PDB entry 7ZMR | X-ray diffraction, 3.30 A resolution | chains A and K

== Chain A ==
Molecule: ATP-dependent DNA helicase Q5
Source organism: Homo sapiens
Notes: EC 3.6.4.12
Reference sequence: O94762 (RECQ5_HUMAN); residue numbers follow UniProt; this construct covers 11-453
Chain sequence (445 residues; row label = number of the first residue in the row):
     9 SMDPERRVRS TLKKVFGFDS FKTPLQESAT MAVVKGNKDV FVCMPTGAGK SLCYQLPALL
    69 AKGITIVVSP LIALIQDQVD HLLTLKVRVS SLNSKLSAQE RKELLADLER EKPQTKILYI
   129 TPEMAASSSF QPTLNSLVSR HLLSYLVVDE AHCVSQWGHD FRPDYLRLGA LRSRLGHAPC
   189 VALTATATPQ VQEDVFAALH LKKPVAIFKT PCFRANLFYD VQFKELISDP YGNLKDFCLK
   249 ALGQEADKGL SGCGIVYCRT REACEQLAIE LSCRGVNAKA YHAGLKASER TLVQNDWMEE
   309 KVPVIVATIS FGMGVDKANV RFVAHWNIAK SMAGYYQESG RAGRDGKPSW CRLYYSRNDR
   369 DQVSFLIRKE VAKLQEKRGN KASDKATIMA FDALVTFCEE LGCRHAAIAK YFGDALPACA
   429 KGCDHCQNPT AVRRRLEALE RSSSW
Unresolved in the structure: 9-11, 452-453
Differences from the reference sequence: expression tag (9-10)
Metal / ion sites: Zn2+: Cys411, Cys427, Cys431, Cys434

== Chain K ==
Molecule: Gluebody G2*-011
Source organism: Lama glama
Chain sequence (127 residues; row label = number of the first residue in the row; numbers below 1 keep their minus sign (Ser-2 is residue -2)):
    -2 SMAQVQLVEN GGGCVQAGGS LKLSCAASGS IFSINRMTWY RQAPGKEREW VAAITSGGST
    58 NYAYSVKGRF TISRDNAKNT VYLQMNSLKP EDTAVYYCEA YGTYTLAPTG EGEYDDYWGQ
   118 GTQVTVS
Unresolved in the structure: -2 to 0
Disulfides: Cys22-Cys95

== Interface between chain A and chain K ==
Pairs across the interface (43; chain A residue first):
  Leu33(A) - Thr106(K)
  Leu33(A) - Gly107(K)
  Leu33(A) - Glu108(K)
  Ser36(A) - Glu108(K)  hydrogen bond
  Pro197(A) - Phe29(K)  hydrophobic
  Gln200(A) - Tyr101(K)  hydrogen bond
  Glu201(A) - Asn32(K)  hydrogen bond
  Glu201(A) - Gly99(K)
  Glu201(A) - Tyr111(K)  hydrogen bond
  Phe204(A) - Tyr111(K)  hydrophobic
  Lys211(A) - Tyr98(K)
  Lys211(A) - Tyr111(K)
  Lys211(A) - Asp112(K)
  Lys211(A) - Asp113(K)  salt bridge
  Pro212(A) - Glu110(K)
  Pro212(A) - Tyr111(K)
  Pro212(A) - Asp112(K)
  Val213(A) - Gly109(K)
  Val213(A) - Glu110(K)
  Val213(A) - Tyr111(K)  hydrogen bond (backbone-backbone)
  Ala214(A) - Gly109(K)
  Ile215(A) - Tyr101(K)  hydrophobic
  Ile215(A) - Gly107(K)
  Ile215(A) - Glu108(K)
  Ile215(A) - Gly109(K)  hydrogen bond (backbone-backbone)
  Ile215(A) - Tyr111(K)
  Phe216(A) - Gly107(K)
  Phe216(A) - Glu108(K)
  Lys217(A) - Tyr101(K)
  Lys217(A) - Gly107(K)  hydrogen bond (backbone-backbone)
  Pro219(A) - Pro105(K)
  Pro219(A) - Thr106(K)
  Pro219(A) - Gly107(K)
  Lys418(A) - Phe29(K)
  Gly421(A) - Phe29(K)
  Gly421(A) - Tyr101(K)  hydrogen bond (backbone-side chain)
  Gly421(A) - Leu103(K)
  Asp422(A) - Phe29(K)
  Asp422(A) - Leu103(K)
  Ala423(A) - Leu103(K)
  Ala423(A) - Ala104(K)
  Ala423(A) - Pro105(K)
  Leu424(A) - Pro105(K)
Other interface residues (no listed pair), chain A (21 interface residues in all): Lys46, Ala417

== In short ==
Chain A and chain K form an interface of 21 and 16 residues respectively, with 8 hydrogen bonds and 1 salt
bridge. Among the polar pairs are Lys211(A)-Asp113(K), Ser36(A)-Glu108(K) and Gln200(A)-Tyr101(K). The Zn2+
site is built by Cys411(A), Cys427(A), Cys431(A) and Cys434(A).
Here chain A is ATP-dependent DNA helicase Q5 (Homo sapiens) and chain K is Gluebody G2*-011 (Lama glama).
Entry 7ZMR (Crystal structure of human RECQL5 helicase APO form in complex with engineered nanobody (Gluebody)
G2*-011) was determined by X-ray diffraction.
